6HTB - chains R and S of the 28 polymer chains in the assembly; structure by X-ray diffraction, 2.70 A resolution.

Chain R:
Name: Proteasome subunit alpha type-5
Organism: Saccharomyces cerevisiae (strain ATCC 204508 / S288c)
Notes: EC 3.4.25.1
Reference sequence: P32379 (PSA5_YEAST); residues -7 to 252 here correspond to UniProt positions 1-260 (UniProt number = residue number + 8)
Amino-acid sequence (260 residues; row label = number of the first residue in the row; numbers below 1 keep their minus sign (Met-7 is residue -7)):
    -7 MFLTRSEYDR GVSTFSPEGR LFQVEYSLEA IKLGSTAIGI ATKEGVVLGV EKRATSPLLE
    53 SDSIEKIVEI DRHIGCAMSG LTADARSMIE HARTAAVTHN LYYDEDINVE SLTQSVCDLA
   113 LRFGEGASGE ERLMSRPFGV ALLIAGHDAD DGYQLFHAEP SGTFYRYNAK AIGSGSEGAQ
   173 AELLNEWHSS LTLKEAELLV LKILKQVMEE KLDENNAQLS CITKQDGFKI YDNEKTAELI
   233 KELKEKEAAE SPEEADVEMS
Disordered / not traced: -7 to 0, 118-124, 243-252

Chain S:
Name: Proteasome subunit alpha type-6
Organism: Saccharomyces cerevisiae (strain ATCC 204508 / S288c)
Notes: EC 3.4.25.1
Reference sequence: P40302 (PSA6_YEAST); residues 0-233 here correspond to UniProt positions 1-234 (UniProt number = residue number + 1)
Amino-acid sequence (234 residues; each row starts with the number of its first residue; numbering starts at 0):
     0 MFRNNYDGDT VTFSPTGRLF QVEYALEAIK QGSVTVGLRS NTHAVLVALK RNADELSSYQ
    60 KKIIKCDEHM GLSLAGLAPD ARVLSNYLRQ QCNYSSLVFN RKLAVERAGH LLCDKAQKNT
   120 QSYGGRPYGV GLLIIGYDKS GAHLLEFQPS GNVTELYGTA IGARSQGAKT YLERTLDTFI
   180 KIDGNPDELI KAGVEAISQS LRDESLTVDN LSIAIVGKDT PFTIYDGEAV AKYI
Disordered / not traced: 0-2
UniProt features mapped onto this chain:
  - modified residue: Ser13 (Phosphoserine)
  - cross-link: Lys190 (Glycyl lysine isopeptide (Lys-Gly) (interchain with G-Cter in ubiquitin))

Chain R / chain S interface:
Pairs across the interface (45; chain R residue first):
  Arg2(R) with Gly7(S)
  Gly3(R) with Gly7(S)
  Ser5(R) with Arg125(S)
  Thr6(R) with Gly7(S), hydrogen bond (side chain-backbone); Gln20(S)
  Phe7(R) with Gln20(S), hydrogen bond (backbone-side chain); Tyr23(S); Ala24(S), hydrophobic; Leu76(S), hydrophobic; Arg125(S); Pro126(S); Gly128(S)
  Ser8(R) with Tyr23(S)
  Pro9(R) with Tyr23(S), hydrophobic; Glu26(S)
  Glu10(R) with Glu26(S); Gln30(S)
  Gly11(R) with Tyr23(S); Ala27(S)
  Leu13(R) with Arg125(S)
  Gln106(R) with Arg81(S), hydrogen bond
  Asp110(R) with Arg81(S), salt bridge
  Leu113(R) with Pro78(S), hydrophobic; Arg125(S)
  Ser153(R) with Pro78(S)
  Gly154(R) with Pro78(S)
  Thr155(R) with Gln59(S)
  Phe156(R) with Gln59(S)
  Tyr157(R) with Arg50(S), hydrogen bond (side chain-backbone); Ala52(S); Ser56(S); Ser57(S); Gln59(S)
  Arg158(R) with Ser56(S); Ser57(S), hydrogen bond (backbone-backbone)
  Tyr159(R) with Ala52(S); Asp53(S); Leu55(S); Ser56(S)
  Asn160(R) with Leu55(S), hydrogen bond (backbone-backbone)
  Ala161(R) with Leu55(S)
  Gln172(R) with Asp53(S), hydrogen bond; Leu55(S)
  Leu176(R) with Glu54(S); Leu55(S), hydrophobic
Interface residues without a listed pair, chain R (27 interface residues in all): Glu117, Leu175, Trp179
Interface residues without a listed pair, chain S (26 interface residues in all): Asp6, Asn51, Lys60, Asp79, Gly123

In short:
Chain R and chain S form an interface of 27 and 26 residues respectively; the contacts include 7 hydrogen
bonds and 1 salt bridge. Polar pairs include Asp110(R)-Arg81(S), Thr6(R)-Gly7(S) and Phe7(R)-Gln20(S).
Chain R is Proteasome subunit alpha type-5 and chain S is Proteasome subunit alpha type-6, both from
Saccharomyces cerevisiae (strain ATCC 204508 / S288c); the structure, Yeast 20S proteasome with human beta2c
(S171G), was determined by X-ray diffraction together with 6HTC, 6HTD, 6HTP, 6HTR, 6HUB, 6HUC and 30 further
entries from the same study.
